PDB entry 6LAR | electron microscopy, 3.70 A resolution | chains A and C of the 10 polymer chains in the assembly

== Chain A ==
Name: ESX-3 secretion system ATPase EccB3
From: Mycolicibacterium smegmatis MC2 155
Notes: EC 3.6.-.-
UniProt: A0QQ39 (ECCB3_MYCS2); residue numbers follow UniProt; this construct covers 1-518
Sequence (518 residues; each row starts with the number of its first residue):
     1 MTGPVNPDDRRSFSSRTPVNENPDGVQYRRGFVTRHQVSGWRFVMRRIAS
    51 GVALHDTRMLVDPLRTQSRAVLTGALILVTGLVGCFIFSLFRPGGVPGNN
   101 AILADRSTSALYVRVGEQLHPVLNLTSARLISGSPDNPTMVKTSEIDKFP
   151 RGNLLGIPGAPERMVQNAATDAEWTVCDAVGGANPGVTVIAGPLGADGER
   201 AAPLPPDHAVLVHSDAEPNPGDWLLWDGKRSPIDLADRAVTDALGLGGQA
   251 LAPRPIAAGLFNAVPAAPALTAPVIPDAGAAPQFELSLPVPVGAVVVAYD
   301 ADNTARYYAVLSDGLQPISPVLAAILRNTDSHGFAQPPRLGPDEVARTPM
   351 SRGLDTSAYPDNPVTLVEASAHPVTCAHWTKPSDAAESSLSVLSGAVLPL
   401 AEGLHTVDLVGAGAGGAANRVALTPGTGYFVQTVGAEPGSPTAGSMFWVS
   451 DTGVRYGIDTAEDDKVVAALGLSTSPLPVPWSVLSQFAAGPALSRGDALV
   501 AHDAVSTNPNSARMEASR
Disordered / not traced: 1-8, 90-518

== Chain C ==
Name: ESX-3 secretion system protein EccD3
From: Mycolicibacterium smegmatis MC2 155
UniProt: A0QQ46 (ECCD3_MYCS2); numbering as in UniProt (aligned over 1-475)
Sequence (475 residues; numbered 1 to 475; the number before each row is that of its first residue):
     1 MSENTVMPIVRVAVLAAGDDGGRLTEMALPSELPLREILPAVQRIVQPAR
    51 ENDGAADPAAAPNPVRLSLAPIGGAPFSLDATLDTVGVVDGDLLALQAVP
   101 SGPPAPRIVEDIADAAVIFSEARRRQWGPTHIARGAALALIGLILVGTGL
   151 SVAHRVITGDLLGQFIVSGIALATVIAALAVRNRSAVLATSLAVTALVPV
   201 AAAFALGVPGDFGAPNVLLAAAGVAAWSLISMAGSPDDRGIAVFTATAVT
   251 GVGVLLVAGAASLWVISSDVIGCALVLLGLIVTVQAAQLSAMWARFPLPV
   301 IPAPGDPTPAARPLSVLADLPRRVRVSQAHQTGVIAAGVLLGVAGSVALV
   351 SSANASPWAWYIVVAAAAGAALRARVWDSAACKAWLLGHSYLLAVALLVA
   401 FVIGDRYQAALWALAALAVLVLVWIVAALNPKIASPDTYSLPMRRMVGFL
   451 ATGLDASLIPVMALLVGLFSLVLDR
Disordered / not traced: 1-7, 17-20, 48-64, 212-213, 473-475

== How chain A and chain C interact ==
Pairs across the interface (32; chain A residue first):
  Thr17(A) with Pro304(C)
  Gln37(A) with Ile301(C), hydrogen bond (side chain-backbone); Ala303(C)
  Gly40(A) with Ile301(C)
  Trp41(A) with Pro299(C), hydrophobic; Ile301(C)
  Val44(A) with Pro299(C), hydrophobic
  Met45(A) with Leu298(C), hydrophobic; Pro299(C)
  Ala49(A) with Ala287(C); Gln288(C)
  Val52(A) with Gln328(C)
  Ala53(A) with Val376(C); Trp377(C); Asp378(C), hydrogen bond (backbone-backbone)
  Leu54(A) with Val376(C)
  His55(A) with Gln328(C), hydrogen bond; Asp378(C)
  Leu64(A) with Ala287(C), hydrophobic
  Thr66(A) with Thr452(C)
  Gln67(A) with Asp455(C)
  Val71(A) with Ile459(C)
  Gly74(A) with Ala456(C); Ile459(C); Pro460(C)
  Ala75(A) with Ile459(C)
  Leu78(A) with Ile459(C), hydrophobic; Ala463(C), hydrophobic
  Gly81(A) with Phe469(C)
  Leu82(A) with Phe469(C)
  Cys85(A) with Val472(C)
  Phe86(A) with Val472(C), hydrophobic
Also at the interface, not in a pair above, chain A (27 interface residues in all): Thr34, Arg46, Ile48, Pro63, Ala70
Also at the interface, not in a pair above, chain C (26 interface residues in all): Ser290, Ala291, Pro302, Ser327, Gln331, Arg373, Arg375

== Summary ==
The interface between chain A and chain C involves 27 residues on one side and 26 on the other, with 3
hydrogen bonds. Polar contacts include Gln37(A)-Ile301(C), His55(A)-Gln328(C) and Ala53(A)-Asp378(C).
Here chain A is ESX-3 secretion system ATPase EccB3 and chain C is ESX-3 secretion system protein EccD3, both
from Mycolicibacterium smegmatis MC2 155. Entry 6LAR (Structure of ESX-3 complex) was determined by electron
microscopy.
